Entry 3JRA (X-ray diffraction, 3.11 A resolution); this record covers chains B and D of the 4 polymer chains in the assembly.

Chain B:
Molecule: DNA-binding protein fis
Source organism: Escherichia coli
UniProtKB: P0A6R3 (FIS_ECOLI); numbering as in UniProt (aligned over 1-98)
Sequence (98 residues; row label = number of the first residue in the row):
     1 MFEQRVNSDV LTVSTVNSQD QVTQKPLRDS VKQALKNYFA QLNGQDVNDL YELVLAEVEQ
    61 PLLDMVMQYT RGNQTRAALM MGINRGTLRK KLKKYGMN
UniProt features mapped onto this chain:
  - DNA-binding region: Gln-74 to Lys-93 (H-T-H motif)
  - region: Asn-17 to Gly-44 (Required for the stimulation of HIN-mediated recombination)

Chain D:
Molecule: 27-nt DNA strand
Sequence (27 nucleotides; numbered 1 to 27; the number before each row is that of its first residue):
     1 AAATTTAGTT AAGAAATGAC CAAATTT

Chain B / chain D interface:
Contacting residue pairs - 8 pairs, chain B then chain D:
  Ile-83(B) with DT17(D), phosphate contact
  Asn-84(B) with DT17(D), hydrogen bond to the phosphate; DG18(D), hydrogen bond to the phosphate
  Thr-87(B) with DA16(D), sugar contact; DT17(D), hydrogen bond to the phosphate
  Lys-90(B) with DA15(D), sugar contact; DA16(D), salt bridge to the phosphate
  Lys-91(B) with DA16(D), salt bridge to the phosphate
Other interface residues (no listed pair), chain B (7 interface residues in all): Gly-82, Arg-85
Other interface residues (no listed pair), chain D (5 interface residues in all): DC20

Summary:
The interface between chain B and chain D involves 7 residues on one side and 5 on the other; the contacts
include 3 hydrogen bonds and 2 salt bridges. Polar contacts include Asn-84(B)/DT17(D), Asn-84(B)/DG18(D) and
Thr-87(B)/DT17(D).
Here chain B is DNA-binding protein fis (Escherichia coli) and chain D is a 27-nt DNA strand. Entry 3JRA
(Crystal structure of Fis bound to 27bp non consensus sequence DNA F6) was determined by X-ray diffraction
together with 3IV5, 3JR9, 3JRB, 3JRC, 3JRD, 3JRE and 4 further entries from the same study.
